Entry 5IRO (X-ray diffraction, 2.64 A resolution); this record covers chains A and D of the 4 polymer chains in the assembly.

== Chain A ==
Name: HLA class I histocompatibility antigen, A-2 alpha chain
From: Homo sapiens
Reference sequence: P01892 (1A02_HUMAN); residues 1-275 here correspond to UniProt positions 25-299 (UniProt number = residue number + 24)
Amino-acid sequence (275 residues; numbered 1 to 275; the number before each row is that of its first residue):
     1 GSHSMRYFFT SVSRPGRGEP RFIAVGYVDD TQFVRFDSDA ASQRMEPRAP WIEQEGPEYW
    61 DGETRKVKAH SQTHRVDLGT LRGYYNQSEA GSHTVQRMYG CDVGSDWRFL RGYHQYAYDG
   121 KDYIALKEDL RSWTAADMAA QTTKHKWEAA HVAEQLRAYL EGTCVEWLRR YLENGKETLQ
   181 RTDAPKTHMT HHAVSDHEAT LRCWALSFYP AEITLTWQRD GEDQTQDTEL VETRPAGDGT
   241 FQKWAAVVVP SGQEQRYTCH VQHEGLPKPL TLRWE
Disordered / not traced: 198-200, 218-219, 244-245, 272-275
Disulfides: Cys101-Cys164, Cys203-Cys259
From the paper describing this entry:
  - mutagenesis - Q54G: decreased binding to Ad2 E3-19K
  - mutagenesis - E177K: abolished binding to Ad2 E3-19K

== Chain D ==
Name: E3 19 kDa protein
From: Human adenovirus E serotype 4
Reference sequence: Q8BEL5 (Q8BEL5_ADE04); residues 1-108 here correspond to UniProt positions 24-131 (UniProt number = residue number + 23)
Amino-acid sequence (108 residues; row label = number of the first residue in the row):
     1 AVVTEKADPC LTFNPDKCQL SFQPDGNRCA VLIKCGWECQ SVAIQYKNKT RNNTLASTWQ
    61 PGDPEWYTVS VPGADGFLRT VNNTFIFEHM CNTAMFMSRQ YHMWPPRK
Disordered / not traced: 1-6
Disulfides: Cys10-Cys39, Cys18-Cys35, Cys29-Cys91
From the paper describing this entry:
  - contacts within the chain: Pro9-Thr12 (hydrogen bond), Asp16-Asn83 (hydrogen bond), Ser98-Met103 (backbone contact)

== Chain A / chain D interface ==
Contacting residue pairs (27; chain A residue first):
  Arg48(A) with Gln23(D)
  Pro50(A) with Gln23(D); Asp25(D); Leu32(D)
  Trp51(A) with Asp25(D)
  Glu53(A) with Leu32(D); Thr54(D)
  Gln54(A) with Trp37(D); Lys49(D); Arg51(D), hydrogen bond (backbone-side chain); Thr54(D); Leu55(D); Ala56(D), hydrogen bond (side chain-backbone)
  Glu55(A) with Trp37(D)
  Gly56(A) with Trp37(D)
  Asn174(A) with Lys49(D), hydrogen bond (backbone-side chain); Arg51(D)
  Glu177(A) with Arg28(D), hydrogen bond (backbone-side chain); Lys49(D), salt bridge; Ala56(D); Ser57(D); Thr58(D)
  Thr178(A) with Arg28(D)
  Asp183(A) with Gly26(D)
  Lys186(A) with Lys108(D)
  Ser207(A) with Met103(D)
  Asp238(A) with Gly26(D), hydrogen bond (backbone-backbone)
Interface residues without a listed pair, chain A (18 interface residues in all): Pro57, Lys176, Arg181, Thr240
Interface residues without a listed pair, chain D (17 interface residues in all): Asn27, Pro106
From the paper, about this interface:
  - pairs named by the authors: Gly56(A)-Trp37(D) (hydrophobic contact), Asp238(A)-Gly26(D) (hydrogen bond), Trp37(D)-Gln54(A), Thr54(D)-Gln54(A), Ala56(D)-Gln54(A), Ala56(D)-Glu177(A), Ser57(D)-Glu177(A), Thr58(D)-Glu177(A)
  - interface residues, chain A: Asn174(A), Glu177(A)
  - hot spots on chain A (mutagenesis) - Q54G: decreased binding to E3 19 kDa protein (chain D)
  - hot spots on chain A (mutagenesis) - E177K: abolished binding to E3 19 kDa protein (chain D)
  - interface residues, chain D: Gln23(D), Trp37(D), Lys49(D), Arg51(D), Thr54(D), Ala56(D)

== Summary ==
The interface between chain A and chain D involves 18 residues on one side and 17 on the other; the contacts
include 5 hydrogen bonds and 1 salt bridge. Polar pairs include Glu177(A)-Lys49(D), Gln54(A)-Arg51(D) and
Gln54(A)-Ala56(D). The authors report a hydrophobic contact between Gly56(A) and Trp37(D); a hydrogen bond
between Asp238(A) and Gly26(D); contacts between Trp37(D) and Gln54(A), Thr54(D) and Gln54(A) and Ala56(D) and
Gln54(A) among others. The paper reports that Q54G of chain A reduces binding to Ad2 E3-19K; interface
residues Asn174(A), Glu177(A) and Gln23(D) among others.
Chain A is HLA class I histocompatibility antigen, A-2 alpha chain (Homo sapiens) and chain D is E3 19 kDa
protein (Human adenovirus E serotype 4); the structure, Crystal structure of a complex between the Human
adenovirus type 4 E3-19K protein and MHC class ..., was determined by X-ray diffraction.
